PDB entry 5JZL | X-ray diffraction, 1.80 A resolution | chain A

== Chain A ==
Protein: Green fluorescent protein
Source organism: Aequorea victoria
Reference sequence: A0A059PIQ0 (A0A059PIQ0_AEQVI); aligned to UniProt positions 3-238 over residues 3-238
Sequence (247 residues; row label = number of the first residue in the row; note: 2 numbers in that range are skipped by the numbering (no residue carries them; nothing is unmodelled there); numbers below 1 keep their minus sign (Met-10 is residue -10)):
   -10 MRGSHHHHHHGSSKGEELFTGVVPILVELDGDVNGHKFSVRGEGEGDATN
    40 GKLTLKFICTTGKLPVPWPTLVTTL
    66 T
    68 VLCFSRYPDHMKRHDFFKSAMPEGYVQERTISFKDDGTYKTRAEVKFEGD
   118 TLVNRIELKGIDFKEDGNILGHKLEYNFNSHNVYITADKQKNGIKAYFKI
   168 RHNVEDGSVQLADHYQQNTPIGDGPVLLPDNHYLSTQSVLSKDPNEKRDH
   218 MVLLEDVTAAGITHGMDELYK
Disordered / not traced: -10 to 0, 235-238
Construct notes: initiating methionine (-10); expression tag (-9 to 2); conflict Arg30 (Ser in A0A059PIQ0), Leu69 (Gln in A0A059PIQ0), Ser72 (Ala in A0A059PIQ0), Arg80 (Gln in A0A059PIQ0), Tyr164 (Asn in A0A059PIQ0), Val206 (Ala in A0A059PIQ0), Asp223 (Phe in A0A059PIQ0); chromophore (66)
Modified positions: Thr66 (chromophore; CRO)
Covalently attached groups: covalent link Leu64-Thr66; covalent link Thr66-Val68
Reported in the primary citation:
  - conformationally variable residues (side-chain flip): Tyr164
  - contacts within the chain: Lys166-Asp180 (hydrogen bond), Lys162-Tyr182 (hydrogen bond)

== Overview ==
From the paper: conformational variability at Tyr164; contacts within the chain involving Lys166, Asp180 and
Tyr182 among others.
Chain A is Green fluorescent protein (Aequorea victoria); the structure, The Structure of Monomeric Ultra
Stable Green Fluorescent Protein, was determined by X-ray diffraction, deposited together with 5JZK.
